Entry 7MBZ (electron microscopy, 6.40 A resolution (low resolution: residue-level contacts below are approximate; hydrogen-bond / salt-bridge calls are withheld)); this record covers chains E and B of the 5 polymer chains in the assembly.

Chain E:
Molecule: Lipoprotein
From: Neisseria meningitidis serogroup B (strain MC58)
UniProt: Q7DD63 (Q7DD63_NEIMB); residue numbers follow UniProt; this construct covers 1-287
Amino-acid sequence (300 residues; each row starts with the number of its first residue):
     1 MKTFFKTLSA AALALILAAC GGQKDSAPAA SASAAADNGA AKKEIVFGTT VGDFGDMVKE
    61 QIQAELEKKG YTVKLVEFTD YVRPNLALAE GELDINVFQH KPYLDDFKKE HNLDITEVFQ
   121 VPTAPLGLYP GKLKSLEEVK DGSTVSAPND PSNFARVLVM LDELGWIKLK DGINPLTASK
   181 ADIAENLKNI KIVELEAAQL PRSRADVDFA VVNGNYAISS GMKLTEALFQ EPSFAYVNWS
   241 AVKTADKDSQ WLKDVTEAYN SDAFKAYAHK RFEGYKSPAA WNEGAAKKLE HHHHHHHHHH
Not modelled in the structure: 1-43, 285-300
Construct notes: expression tag (288-300)
Reported in the primary citation:
  - post-translational modification sites: Cys20

Chain B:
Molecule: ABC transporter, permease protein
From: Neisseria meningitidis serogroup B (strain MC58)
UniProt: Q9JXP3 (Q9JXP3_NEIMB); residues 1-228 here = UniProt positions 1-228
Amino-acid sequence (228 residues; each row starts with the number of its first residue):
     1 MADLTFQQAV STIVGMKDEI FRALGETFVM VGLSTTFAVI FGTLLGVLLF VTSSRQLHYN
    61 KLVNFLLDNL VNLMRAFPFV ILMIAMIPAT RAIVGSTIGP VAASLVLSVS GLFYFARLVE
   121 QNLREVPKGV IEAAAAMGAP PIAIVCKVLL NEARAGMVSS ITVLAIGLLS YSAAAGMIGG
   181 GGLGDLAIRY GYYRYQTEVI IFIVALLVLL VILIQSTGNA LARKLDKR
Not modelled in the structure: 1-4, 227-228

Interface between chain E and chain B:
Contacting residue pairs (25; chain E residue first):
  Val51(E) - Ile188(B)
  Val51(E) - Tyr193(B)
  Val51(E) - Arg194(B)
  Gly52(E) - Tyr193(B)
  Gly52(E) - Arg194(B)
  Asp56(E) - Arg194(B)
  Lys59(E) - Glu19(B)
  Lys59(E) - Arg189(B)
  Lys59(E) - Tyr190(B)
  Glu77(E) - Arg189(B)
  Thr79(E) - Met177(B)
  Thr79(E) - Ile188(B)
  Asp80(E) - Ile178(B)
  Arg83(E) - Ile87(B)
  Arg83(E) - Thr97(B)
  Arg83(E) - Ile178(B)
  Glu90(E) - Arg91(B)
  Glu92(E) - Arg91(B)
  Glu92(E) - Ser96(B)
  Glu92(E) - Thr97(B)
  Glu92(E) - Ile98(B)
  Ala198(E) - Tyr192(B)
  Tyr216(E) - Tyr192(B)
  Tyr216(E) - Tyr193(B)
  Ser219(E) - Tyr193(B)
Other interface residues (no listed pair), chain E (18 interface residues in all): Leu75, Val76, Phe78, Gln199, Arg271
Other interface residues (no listed pair), chain B (16 interface residues in all): Met83, Asp185

Summary:
The interface between chain E and chain B involves 18 residues on one side and 16 on the other. The paper
reports a modification site at Cys20(E).
Here chain E is Lipoprotein and chain B is ABC transporter, permease protein, both from Neisseria meningitidis
serogroup B (strain MC58). Entry 7MBZ (Outward facing conformation of the MetNI methionine ABC transporter in
complex with lipo-MetQ) was determined by electron microscopy, deposited together with 7MC0.
